PDB entry 1W29 | X-ray diffraction, 2.30 A resolution | chains B and C of the 5 polymer chains in the assembly

# Chain B (and C)
Protein: 6,7-dimethyl-8-ribityllumazine synthase
Organism: Mycobacterium tuberculosis
Notes: EC 2.5.1.9; chain C of this document is another copy of the same molecule, construct and numbering; everything in this record applies to it too
Reference sequence: P71685 (RISB_MYCTU); residues 1-160 here = UniProt positions 1-160
Chain sequence (160 residues; each row starts with the number of its first residue):
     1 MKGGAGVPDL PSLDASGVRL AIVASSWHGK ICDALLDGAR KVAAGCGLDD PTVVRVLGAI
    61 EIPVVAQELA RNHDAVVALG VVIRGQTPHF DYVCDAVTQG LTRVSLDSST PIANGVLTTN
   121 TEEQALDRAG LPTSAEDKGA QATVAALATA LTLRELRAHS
Not modelled in the structure: 1-13 (chain C: 1-14)
Metal / ion sites: K+ site 1: Ala34, Gly38, Ala129, Gly130, Asp137; K+ site 2: Ala70, His73, Thr110; K+ site 3: Glu155, Leu156, Arg157 (shared with 2 residues of chain E)
Residues lining bound ligands:
  - TS1 (4-{2,6,8-trioxo-9-[(2R,3S,4R)-2,3,4,5-tetrahydroxypentyl]-1,2,3,6,8,9-hexahydro-7H-purin-7-yl}butyl dihydrogen phosphate), molecule 1: Ser25, Trp27, His28, Gly58, Ala59, Ile60, Glu61, Val81, Val82, Ile83, Gly85, Gln86, Thr87, His89, Phe90, Val93
  - TS1, molecule 2: Ala113, Asn114, Arg128, Glu136, Lys138, Ala142, Ala145
From the paper describing this entry:
  - binding site for the ligand TS0: Ser25, Trp27, His28, Gln86, Arg128

# Chain B / chain C interface
Contacting residue pairs (41; chain B residue first):
  Trp27(B) with Glu136(C); Gln141(C)
  Val54(B) with Thr152(C); Leu156(C), hydrophobic
  Leu57(B) with Val144(C), hydrophobic; Ala145(C)
  Glu61(B) with Ala145(C); Thr149(C)
  Pro63(B) with Leu106(C)
  Val64(B) with Ser105(C); Leu106(C), hydrophobic; Ser109(C); Thr110(C); Thr149(C)
  Gln67(B) with Leu106(C), hydrogen bond (side chain-backbone); Ser109(C), hydrogen bond
  Glu68(B) with Arg157(C), salt bridge
  Leu69(B) with Leu156(C), hydrophobic
  Gln86(B) with Gln124(C)
  Thr87(B) with Thr118(C); Arg128(C)
  Pro88(B) with Arg84(C); Thr118(C); Asn120(C)
  His89(B) with Asn114(C); Thr118(C); Lys138(C)
  Tyr92(B) with Asp91(C); Cys94(C); Asp95(C); Thr98(C); Thr118(C)
  Ala96(B) with Thr98(C); Thr102(C)
  Gln99(B) with Gln99(C)
  Gly100(B) with Thr102(C); Leu106(C)
  Arg103(B) with Arg103(C), hydrogen bond (side chain-backbone); Leu106(C); Asp107(C), salt bridge
  Val104(B) with Leu106(C), hydrophobic
Interface residues without a listed pair, chain B (23 interface residues in all): Arg55, Ile60, Val65, Asp95
Interface residues without a listed pair, chain C (32 interface residues in all): Phe90, Pro111, Val116, Thr119, Leu153

# In short
23 residues of chain B and 32 residues of chain C are in contact; the contacts include 3 hydrogen bonds and 2
salt bridges. Polar contacts include Glu68(B)-Arg157(C), Arg103(B)-Asp107(C) and Gln67(B)-Leu106(C). Ligands
of chain B: compound TS1. From the paper: a binding site for the ligand TS0 at Ser25(B), Trp27(B) and His28(B)
among others.
Chain B and chain C are both 6,7-dimethyl-8-ribityllumazine synthase (Mycobacterium tuberculosis); the
structure, Lumazine Synthase from Mycobacterium tuberculosis bound to 3-(1,3,7-
trihydro-9-D-ribityl-2,6,8-purinetrione-7-yl)butane 1-phosphate, was determined by X-ray diffraction.
